PDB entry 7AR9 | electron microscopy, 2.97 A resolution | chains J and K of the 35 polymer chains in the assembly

[Chain J]
Molecule: ND6
Source organism: Polytomella sp. Pringsheim 198.80
Amino-acid sequence (145 residues; numbered 1 to 145; the number before each row is that of its first residue):
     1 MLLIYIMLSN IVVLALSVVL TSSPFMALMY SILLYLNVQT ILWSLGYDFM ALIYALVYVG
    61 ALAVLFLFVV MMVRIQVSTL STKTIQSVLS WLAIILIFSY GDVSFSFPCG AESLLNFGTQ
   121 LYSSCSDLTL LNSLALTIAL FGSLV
Ligand contacts: phosphatidylcholine (PC7; (7S)-4-hydroxy-N,N,N-trimethyl-9-oxo-7-[(palmitoyloxy)methyl]-3,5,8-trioxa-4-phosphahexacosan-1-aminium 4-oxide): Ser126, Asp127, Leu130

[Chain K]
Molecule: ND4L
Source organism: Polytomella sp. Pringsheim 198.80
Amino-acid sequence (127 residues; numbered 1 to 127; the number before each row is that of its first residue):
     1 MLSSVVAPQQ PLSIAQPFAV RGYHNDAEFL GAVYNFSIRS VFITGILGAV YWRRNLITML
    61 LCSEIAFIAC SVNFLYASAY LNDMAGMLFS ITITTISACE TALGLALCVG YFQSRAANEV
   121 EALNLLK
Not modelled in the structure: 1-23

[Interface between chain J and chain K]
Residue-residue contacts (116):
  Met1(J) - Asp26(K)
  Met1(J) - Leu30(K)  hydrophobic
  Tyr5(J) - Phe29(K)  hydrophobic
  Tyr5(J) - Val33(K)  hydrophobic
  Leu8(J) - Leu30(K)  hydrophobic
  Leu8(J) - Val33(K)  hydrophobic
  Leu8(J) - Tyr34(K)  hydrophobic
  Leu8(J) - Ser37(K)  hydrogen bond (backbone-side chain)
  Ile11(J) - Ser37(K)
  Ile11(J) - Val41(K)  hydrophobic
  Val12(J) - Ser37(K)
  Val12(J) - Ser40(K)
  Ala15(J) - Val41(K)  hydrophobic
  Ala15(J) - Thr44(K)
  Val19(J) - Thr44(K)
  Val19(J) - Gly48(K)
  Val19(J) - Arg54(K)  hydrogen bond (backbone-side chain)
  Val19(J) - Cys62(K)  hydrophobic
  Leu20(J) - Trp52(K)  hydrophobic
  Leu20(J) - Arg54(K)  hydrogen bond (backbone-side chain)
  Thr21(J) - Arg54(K)  hydrogen bond (backbone-side chain)
  Ser22(J) - Arg54(K)
  Pro24(J) - Asn55(K)
  Ala27(J) - Leu61(K)
  Leu28(J) - Leu61(K)  hydrophobic
  Ser31(J) - Leu61(K)
  Ser31(J) - Ile65(K)
  Tyr35(J) - Leu61(K)
  Tyr35(J) - Ile68(K)  hydrophobic
  Val38(J) - Val72(K)  hydrophobic
  Leu42(J) - Leu75(K)  hydrophobic
  Leu45(J) - Tyr76(K)  hydrophobic
  Tyr47(J) - Leu75(K)  hydrogen bond (side chain-backbone)
  Tyr47(J) - Ser78(K)
  Tyr47(J) - Ala79(K)  hydrogen bond (side chain-backbone)
  Tyr47(J) - Met87(K)  hydrophobic
  Met50(J) - Leu75(K)  hydrophobic
  Met50(J) - Met87(K)  hydrophobic
  Met50(J) - Ser90(K)
  Met50(J) - Ile91(K)  hydrophobic
  Tyr54(J) - Ser71(K)  hydrogen bond
  Tyr54(J) - Leu75(K)
  Tyr54(J) - Ser90(K)  hydrogen bond
  Val57(J) - Thr94(K)
  Tyr58(J) - Glu64(K)
  Tyr58(J) - Ile68(K)
  Tyr58(J) - Thr94(K)
  Tyr58(J) - Ser97(K)  hydrogen bond
  Leu62(J) - Glu64(K)
  Leu62(J) - Thr101(K)
  Leu65(J) - Leu105(K)  hydrophobic
  Phe66(J) - Ile57(K)  hydrophobic
  Phe66(J) - Leu60(K)
  Phe66(J) - Leu61(K)
  Phe66(J) - Thr101(K)
  Val69(J) - Ile57(K)  hydrophobic
  Val69(J) - Leu105(K)  hydrophobic
  Val70(J) - Ile57(K)  hydrophobic
  Val73(J) - Phe112(K)
  Val73(J) - Leu123(K)  hydrophobic
  Ile75(J) - Glu121(K)
  Ser87(J) - Tyr51(K)  hydrogen bond (backbone-side chain)
  Ser87(J) - Trp52(K)
  Val88(J) - Trp52(K)
  Ser90(J) - Tyr51(K)
  Trp91(J) - Ile43(K)
  Trp91(J) - Leu47(K)
  Trp91(J) - Gly48(K)
  Trp91(J) - Tyr51(K)  hydrophobic
  Trp91(J) - Trp52(K)
  Ile95(J) - Ser40(K)
  Ile95(J) - Ile43(K)  hydrophobic
  Ile95(J) - Thr44(K)
  Phe98(J) - Arg39(K)  hydrogen bond (backbone-side chain)
  Phe98(J) - Phe42(K)  hydrophobic
  Phe98(J) - Ile43(K)  hydrophobic
  Ser99(J) - Phe36(K)
  Ser99(J) - Arg39(K)
  Ser99(J) - Ser40(K)
  Asp102(J) - Asn35(K)  hydrogen bond
  Asp102(J) - Arg39(K)  salt bridge
  Val103(J) - Asn35(K)  hydrogen bond (backbone-side chain)
  Ser104(J) - Ala32(K)
  Ser104(J) - Asn35(K)
  Phe105(J) - Gly31(K)
  Phe105(J) - Tyr76(K)  hydrogen bond (backbone-side chain)
  Phe105(J) - Tyr80(K)
  Ser106(J) - Ala27(K)
  Ser106(J) - Glu28(K)  hydrogen bond
  Ser106(J) - Tyr76(K)  hydrogen bond (backbone-side chain)
  Ser106(J) - Tyr80(K)
  Phe107(J) - Ala27(K)  hydrogen bond (backbone-backbone)
  Phe107(J) - Leu30(K)  hydrophobic
  Phe107(J) - Tyr76(K)  hydrophobic
  Pro108(J) - Tyr76(K)
  Pro108(J) - Ala79(K)
  Pro108(J) - Tyr80(K)
  Asn116(J) - Met84(K)  hydrogen bond
  Phe117(J) - Met84(K)  hydrophobic
  Phe117(J) - Met87(K)  hydrophobic
  Phe117(J) - Ile91(K)  hydrophobic
  Gln120(J) - Met84(K)
  Leu121(J) - Leu88(K)  hydrophobic
  Leu121(J) - Ile91(K)  hydrophobic
  Cys125(J) - Leu88(K)  hydrophobic
  Leu128(J) - Leu88(K)  hydrophobic
  Leu128(J) - Thr92(K)
  Asn132(J) - Thr92(K)
  Asn132(J) - Thr95(K)
  Ala135(J) - Ile96(K)  hydrophobic
  Ala135(J) - Cys99(K)
  Leu136(J) - Thr95(K)
  Leu136(J) - Cys99(K)  hydrophobic
  Ala139(J) - Cys99(K)  hydrophobic
  Gly142(J) - Leu103(K)
  Ser143(J) - Leu103(K)
Other interface residues (no listed pair), chain J (69 interface residues in all): Ile4, Ser9, Leu16, Val18, Leu34, Met72, Gln76, Thr82, Lys83, Ile94, Tyr100, Gly110, Glu112
Other interface residues (no listed pair), chain K (62 interface residues in all): Asn25, Ala49, Ile93, Ala98, Ala102, Val109, Val120

[Overview]
Chain J and chain K form an interface of 69 and 62 residues respectively; the contacts include 18 hydrogen
bonds and 1 salt bridge. Among the polar pairs are Asp102(J)-Arg39(K), Leu8(J)-Ser37(K) and Val19(J)-Arg54(K).
Bound to chain J: phosphatidylcholine.
Chain J is ND6 and chain K is ND4L, both from Polytomella sp. Pringsheim 198.80; the structure, Cryo-EM
structure of Polytomella Complex-I (membrane arm), was determined by electron microscopy (same publication as
7AQQ, 7AQR, 7AQW, 7AR7, 7AR8, 7ARB, 7ARC and 7ARD).
